PDB entry 3J1O | electron microscopy, 16.00 A resolution (very low resolution: no residue pairs are listed; an interface is given only as per-side residue counts) | chains I and J of the 7 polymer chains in the assembly

# Chain I
Protein: Mediator of RNA polymerase II transcription subunit 17
From: Saccharomyces cerevisiae
Reference sequence: P32569 (MED17_YEAST); numbering as in UniProt; present here: 197-616, 669-687
Amino-acid sequence (484 residues; numbered 197 to 687; 7 numbers in that range are skipped by the numbering (no residue carries them; nothing is unmodelled there); the number before each row is that of its first residue; X marks 45 residues of unknown identity (built as UNK)):
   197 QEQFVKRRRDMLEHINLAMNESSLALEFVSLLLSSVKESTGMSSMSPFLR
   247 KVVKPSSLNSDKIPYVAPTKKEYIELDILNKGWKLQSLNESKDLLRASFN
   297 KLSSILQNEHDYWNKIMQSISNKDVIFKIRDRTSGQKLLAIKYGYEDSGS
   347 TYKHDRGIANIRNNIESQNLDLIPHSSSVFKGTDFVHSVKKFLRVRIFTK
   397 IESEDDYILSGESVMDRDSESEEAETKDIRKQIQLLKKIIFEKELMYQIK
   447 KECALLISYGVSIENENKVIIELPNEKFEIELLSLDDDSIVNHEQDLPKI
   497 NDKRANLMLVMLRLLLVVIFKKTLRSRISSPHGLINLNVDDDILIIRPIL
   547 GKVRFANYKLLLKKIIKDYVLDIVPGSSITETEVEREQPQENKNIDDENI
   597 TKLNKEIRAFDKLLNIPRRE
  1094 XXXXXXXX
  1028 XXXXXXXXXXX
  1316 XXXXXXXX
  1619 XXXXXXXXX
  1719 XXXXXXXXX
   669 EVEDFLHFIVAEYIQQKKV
Not modelled in the structure: 246-264, 316-422, 529-543, 576-599, 687
UniProt features mapped onto this chain:
  - mutagenesis: Gly353 (G353C: In SRB4-1; suppresses the phenotypic defects of an RNA polymerase II CTD truncation)

# Chain J
Protein: Mediator of RNA polymerase II transcription subunit 8
From: Saccharomyces cerevisiae
Reference sequence: P38304 (MED8_YEAST); residues 1-223 here = UniProt positions 1-223
Amino-acid sequence (223 residues; each row starts with the number of its first residue):
     1 MSQSTASLVPEGNQGSLQEDVSFDFNGVPGQALDAVRMRLAQLTHSLRRI
    51 RDEMSKAELPQWYTLQSQLNVTLSQLVSVTSTLQHFQETLDSTVVYPLPK
   101 FPTTSHESLVTTLLRKKNIPEVDEWMKYVRETSGVTTALLKDEEIEKLLQ
   151 QDREITNWARTTFRNEYGKHDFKNEESLSEEHASLLVRDSKPSKPFNVDD
   201 VLKFTFTGEKPIITGSTSTSSSN
Not modelled in the structure: 1-28, 172-194, 211-223

# Chain I / chain J interface
At this resolution (16 A) residue pairs are not listed: 9 residues of chain I and 10 of chain J lie at the interface.

# Overview
Chain I and chain J form an interface of 9 and 10 residues respectively. Curated annotation (UniProt) lists
one mutagenesis site on chain I.
Chain I is Mediator of RNA polymerase II transcription subunit 17 and chain J is Mediator of RNA polymerase II
transcription subunit 8, both from Saccharomyces cerevisiae; the structure, Cryo-EM map of a yeast minimal
preinitiation complex interacting with the Mediator Head module, was determined by electron microscopy (same
publication as 3J1N).
